8XUF - chains B and D of the 4 polymer chains in the assembly; structure by X-ray diffraction, 2.30 A resolution.

Chain B:
Molecule: 20-nt DNA strand
Sequence (20 nucleotides; row label = number of the first residue in the row):
     1 AACATAAAGTATACTTTATG

Chain D:
Name: CDF1
Organism: Arabidopsis thaliana
Reference sequence: Q8W1E3 (CDF1_ARATH); residues 50-109 here = UniProt positions 50-109
Amino-acid sequence (65 residues; row label = number of the first residue in the row):
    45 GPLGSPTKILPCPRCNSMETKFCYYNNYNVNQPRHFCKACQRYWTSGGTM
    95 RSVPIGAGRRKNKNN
Unresolved in the structure: 45-49, 101-109
Differences from the reference sequence: expression tag (45-49)
Ion coordination: Zn2+: Cys56, Cys59, Cys81, Cys84
Curated features (UniProtKB/Swiss-Prot):
  - zinc finger: Leu54 to Asn108 (Dof-type)
  - binding site (Zn(2+)): Cys56, Cys59, Cys81, Cys84

How chain B and chain D interact:
Residue-residue contacts - 19 pairs, chain B then chain D:
  DT5(B) - Asn71(D)  sugar contact
  DT5(B) - Gln76(D)  sugar contact
  DA6(B) - Asn70(D)  base contact
  DA6(B) - Asn71(D)  hydrogen bond to the base
  DA6(B) - Gln76(D)  phosphate contact
  DA6(B) - Arg78(D)  sugar contact
  DA6(B) - Thr89(D)  phosphate contact
  DA6(B) - Gly92(D)  phosphate contact
  DA6(B) - Thr93(D)  hydrogen bond to the phosphate
  DA6(B) - Arg95(D)  hydrogen bond to the sugar
  DA7(B) - Arg58(D)  salt bridge to the phosphate
  DA7(B) - Asn70(D)  hydrogen bond to the base
  DA7(B) - Arg78(D)  salt bridge to the phosphate
  DA7(B) - Met94(D)  phosphate contact
  DA7(B) - Arg95(D)  hydrogen bond to the phosphate
  DA7(B) - Val97(D)  phosphate contact
  DA8(B) - Tyr68(D)  hydrogen bond to the base
  DA8(B) - Val97(D)  phosphate contact
  DA8(B) - Pro98(D)  phosphate contact
Interface residues without a listed pair, chain B (5 interface residues in all): DG9
Interface residues without a listed pair, chain D (16 interface residues in all): Asn73, Tyr87, Trp88

In short:
The interface between chain B and chain D involves 5 residues on one side and 16 on the other; the contacts
include 6 hydrogen bonds and 2 salt bridges. Among the polar pairs are DA6(B)-Asn71(D), DA7(B)-Asn70(D) and
DA8(B)-Tyr68(D).
Here chain B is a 20-nt DNA strand and chain D is CDF1 (Arabidopsis thaliana). Entry 8XUF (CDF1 Dof domain in
palindromic-bound complex with DNA duplex) was determined by X-ray diffraction.
